PDB entry 7ETJ | electron microscopy, 4.00 A resolution | chains h and M of the 23 polymer chains in the assembly

== Chain h ==
Molecule: Triplex capsid protein 2
Organism: Human cytomegalovirus
UniProtKB: Q6RXF2 (Q6RXF2_HCMV); residues 1-306 here = UniProt positions 1-306
Amino-acid sequence (306 residues; row label = number of the first residue in the row):
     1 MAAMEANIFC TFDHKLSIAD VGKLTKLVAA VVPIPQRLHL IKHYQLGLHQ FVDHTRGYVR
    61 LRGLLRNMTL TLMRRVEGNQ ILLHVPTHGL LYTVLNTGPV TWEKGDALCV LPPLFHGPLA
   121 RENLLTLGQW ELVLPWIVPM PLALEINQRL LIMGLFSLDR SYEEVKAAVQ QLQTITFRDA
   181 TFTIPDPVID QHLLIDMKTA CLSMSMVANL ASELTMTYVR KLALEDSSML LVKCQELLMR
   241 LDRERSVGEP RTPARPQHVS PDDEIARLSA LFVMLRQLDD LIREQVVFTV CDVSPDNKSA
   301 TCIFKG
Unresolved in the structure: 1-4, 305-306

== Chain M ==
Molecule: Capsid vertex component 1
Organism: Human cytomegalovirus
UniProtKB: A0A6C0PJD3 (A0A6C0PJD3_HCMV); residue numbers follow UniProt; this construct covers 1-594
Amino-acid sequence (594 residues; numbered 1 to 594; the number before each row is that of its first residue):
     1 METHLYSDLA FEARFADDEQ LPLHLVLDQE VLSNEEAETL RYVYYRNVDS AGRSTGRAPG
    61 GDEDDAPASD DAEDAVGGDR AFDRERRTWQ RACFRVLPRP LELLDYLRQS GLTVTLEKEQ
   121 RVRMFYAVFT TLGLRCPDNR LSGAQTLHLR LVWPDGSYRD WEFLARDLLR EEMEANKRDR
   181 QHQLATTTNH RRRGGLRNNL DNGSDRRLPE AAVASLETAV STPFFEIPNG AGTSSANGDG
   241 RFSNLEQRVA RLLRGDEEFI YHAGPLEPPS KIRGHELVQL RLDVNPDLMY ATDPHDRDEV
   301 ARTDEWKGAG VSRLREVWDV QHRVRLRVLW YVNSFWRSRE LSYDDHEVEL YRALDAYRAR
   361 IAVEYVLIRA VRDEIYAVLR RDGGALPQRF ACHVSRNMSW RVVWELCRHA LALWMDWADV
   421 RSCIIKALTP RLSRGAAAAA QRARRQRERS APKPQELLFG PRNESGPPAE QTWYADVVRC
   481 VRAQVDLGVE VRAARCPRTG LWIVRDRRGR LRRWLSQPEV CVLYVTPDLD FYWVLPGGFA
   541 VSSRVTLHGL AQRALRDRFQ NFEAVLARGM HVEAGRQEPE TPRVSGRRLP FDDL
Unresolved in the structure: 177-296, 465-467, 592-594

== Chain h / chain M interface ==
Residue-residue contacts (36):
  Thr55(h) with His571(M); Arg576(M); Gln577(M), hydrogen bond; Pro579(M)
  Ser157(h) with Leu566(M)
  Leu158(h) with Leu566(M)
  Asp159(h) with Arg91(M), salt bridge; Val565(M); Leu566(M), hydrogen bond (backbone-backbone)
  Arg160(h) with Ala564(M); Val565(M); Leu566(M), hydrogen bond (backbone-backbone)
  Ser161(h) with Arg86(M); Glu563(M), hydrogen bond; Ala564(M)
  Tyr162(h) with Leu566(M); Met570(M); His571(M), hydrogen bond (side chain-backbone); Glu573(M); Ala574(M), hydrophobic
  Glu163(h) with Arg434(M), salt bridge; Glu563(M)
  Glu164(h) with Arg86(M), salt bridge
  Val165(h) with Leu566(M), hydrophobic
  Gln173(h) with Glu573(M), hydrogen bond
  Pro185(h) with Arg576(M), hydrogen bond (backbone-side chain)
  Asp186(h) with Arg576(M), salt bridge
  Pro187(h) with Val572(M); Glu573(M)
  Val188(h) with Met570(M); His571(M)
  Ile189(h) with Ala567(M); Arg568(M); Gly569(M); Met570(M)
  Gln191(h) with Arg568(M), hydrogen bond
Other interface residues (no listed pair), chain h (19 interface residues in all): Val169, Gln170

== Overview ==
Chain h and chain M form an interface of 19 and 18 residues respectively, with 8 hydrogen bonds and 4 salt
bridges. Among the polar pairs are Asp159(h)-Arg91(M), Glu163(h)-Arg434(M) and Glu164(h)-Arg86(M).
Here chain h is Triplex capsid protein 2 and chain M is Capsid vertex component 1, both from Human
cytomegalovirus. Entry 7ETJ (C5 portal vertex in the partially-enveloped virion capsid) was determined by
electron microscopy, deposited together with 7ET2, 7ET3, 7ETM and 7ETO.
